8OM4 - chains V and r of the 34 polymer chains in the assembly; structure by electron microscopy, 2.32 A resolution.

== Chain V ==
Name: 37S ribosomal protein PET123, mitochondrial
From: Saccharomyces cerevisiae
UniProt: P17558 (RTPT_YEAST); residues 1-318 here = UniProt positions 1-318
Chain sequence (318 residues; numbered 1 to 318; the number before each row is that of its first residue):
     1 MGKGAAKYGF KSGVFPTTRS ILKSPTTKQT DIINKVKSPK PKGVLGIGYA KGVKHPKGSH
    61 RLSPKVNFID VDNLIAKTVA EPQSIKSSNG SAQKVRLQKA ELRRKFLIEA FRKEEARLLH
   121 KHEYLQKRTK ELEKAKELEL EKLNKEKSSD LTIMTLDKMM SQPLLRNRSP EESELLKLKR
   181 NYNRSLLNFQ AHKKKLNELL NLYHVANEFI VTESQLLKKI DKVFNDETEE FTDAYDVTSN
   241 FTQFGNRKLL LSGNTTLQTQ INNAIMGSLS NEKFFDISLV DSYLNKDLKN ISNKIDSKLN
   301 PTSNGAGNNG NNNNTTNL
Not modelled in the structure: 1, 240-252, 301-318

== Chain r ==
Molecule: 15S mitochondrial rRNA
From: Saccharomyces cerevisiae
Sequence (1647 nucleotides; row label = number of the first residue in the row; note: 2 numbers in that range are skipped by the numbering (no residue carries them; nothing is unmodelled there)):
     1 GUAAAAAAUU UAUAAGAAUA UGAUGUUGGU UCAGAUUAAG CGCUAAAUAA GGACAUGACA
    61 CAUGCGAAUC AUACGUUUAU UAUUGAUAAG AUAAUAAAUA UGUGGUGUAA ACGUGAGUAA
   121 UUUUAUUAGG AAUUAAUGAA CUAUAGAAUA AGCUAAAUAC UUAAUAUAUU AUUAUAUAAA
   181 AAUAAUUUAU AUAAUAAAAA GGAUAUAUAU AUAAUAUAUA UUUAUCUAUA GUCAAGCCAA
   241 UAAUGGUUUA GGUAGUAGGU UUAUUAAGAG UUAAACCUAG CCAACGAUCC AUAAUCGAUA
   301 AUGAAAGUUA GAACGAUCAC GUUGACUCUG AAAUAUAGUC AAUAUCUAUA AGAUACAGCA
   361 GUGAGGAAUA UUGGACAAUG AUCGAAAGAU UGAUCCAGUU ACUUAUUAGG AUGAUAUAUA
   421 AAAAUAUUUU AUUUUAUUUA UAAAUAUUAA AUAUUUAUAA UAAUAAUAAU AAUAAUAUAU
   481 AUAUAUAAAU UGAUUAAAAA UAAAAUCCAU AAAUAAUUAA AAUAAUGAUA UUAAUUACCA
   541 UAUAUAUUUU UAUAUGGAUA UAUAUAUUAA UAAUAAUAUU AAUUUUAUUA UUAUUAAUAA
   601 UAUAUUUUAA UAGUCCUGAC UAAUAUUUGU GCCAGCAGUC GCGGUAACAC AAAGAGGGCG
   661 AGCGUUAAUC AUAAUGGUUU AAAGGAUCCG UAGAAUGAAU UAUAUAUUAU AAUUUAGAGU
   721 UAAUAAAAU
   731 UAAUUAAAGA AUUAUAAUAG UAAAGAUGAA AUAAUAAUAA UAAUUAUAAG ACUAAUAUAU
   791 GUGAAAAUAU UAAUUAAAUA UUAACUGACA UUGAGGGAUU AAAACUAGAG UAGCGAAACG
   851 GAUUCGAUAC CCGUGUAGUU CUAGUAGUAA ACUAUGAAUA CAAUUAUUUA UA
   904 UAUAUAUUAU AUAUAAAUAA UAAAUGAAAA UGAAAGUAUU CCACCUGAAG AGUACGUUAG
   964 CAAUAAUGAA ACUCAAAACA AUAGACGGUU ACAGACUUAA GCAGUGGAGC AUGUUAUUUA
  1024 AUUCGAUAAU CCACGACUAA CCUUACCAUA UUUUGAAUAU UAUAAUAAUU AUUAUAAUUA
  1084 UUAUAUUACA GGCGUUACAU UGUUGUCUUU AGUUCGUGCU GCAAAGUUUU AGAUUAAGUU
  1144 CAUAAACGAA CAAAACUCCA UAUAUAUAAU UUUAAUUAUA UAUAAUUUUA UAUUAUUUAU
  1204 UAAUAUAAAG AAAGGAAUUA AGACAAAUCA UAAUGAUCCU UAUAAUAUGG GUAAUAGACG
  1264 UGCUAUAAUA AAAUGAUAAU AAAAUUAUAU AAAAUAUAUU UAAUUAUAUU UAAUUAAUAA
  1324 UAUAAAACAU UUUAAUUUUU AAUAUAUUUU UUUAUUAUAU AUUAAUAUGA AUUAUAAUCU
  1384 GAAAUUCGAU UAUAUGAAAA AAGAAUUGCU AGUAAUACGU AAAUUAGUAU GUUACGGUGA
  1444 AUAUUCUAAC UGUUUCGCAC UAAUCACUCA UCACGCGUUG AAACAUAUUA UUAUCUUAUU
  1504 AUUUAUAUAA UAUUUUUUAA UAAAUAUUAA UAAUUAUUAA UUUAUAUUUA UUUAUAUCAG
  1564 AAAUAAUAUG AAUUAAUGCG AAGUUGAAAU ACAGUUACCG UAGGGGAACC UGCGGUGGGC
  1624 UUAUAAAUAU CUUAAAUAUU CUUACA
Not modelled in the structure: 1-11, 168-193, 210-215, 423-475, 546-547, 561-602, 764-768, 909-911, 1075-1078, 1529-1536
Metal / ion sites: K+ site 1: U19, G28, G29; K+ site 2: U19, C640, G641, A979; K+ site 3: G22, U985; Mg2+ site 1 near A33 (its only coordinating residue here); K+ site 4: G40, G664, U665; K+ site 5: C54, A55; Mg2+ site 2: A55, U56, G115; K+ site 6: U72, A73, G384, A385; Mg2+ site 3 near A110 (its only coordinating residue here); K+ site 7: G113, U114, C359; K+ site 8: G115, G117, A294; Mg2+ site 4: A116, G117, A294; 55 more Mg2+ sites not listed; 28 more K+ sites not listed

== Interface between chain V and chain r ==
Pairs across the interface - 70 pairs, chain V then chain r:
  Gly2(V) - U299(r)  hydrogen bond to the phosphate
  Gly2(V) - A300(r)  hydrogen bond to the phosphate
  Lys3(V) - A301(r)  base contact
  Lys3(V) - U302(r)  hydrogen bond to the base
  Lys3(V) - G303(r)  hydrogen bond to the base
  Lys3(V) - A306(r)  phosphate contact
  Lys3(V) - G307(r)  hydrogen bond to the base
  Gly4(V) - A298(r)  phosphate contact
  Ala5(V) - A298(r)  sugar contact
  Tyr8(V) - A298(r)  stacking on the base
  Lys11(V) - A298(r)  sugar contact
  Ser12(V) - U299(r)  hydrogen bond to the phosphate
  Gly13(V) - A298(r)  hydrogen bond to the sugar
  Val14(V) - A298(r)  base contact
  Arg19(V) - C233(r)  salt bridge to the phosphate
  Arg19(V) - A234(r)  salt bridge to the phosphate
  Lys23(V) - U232(r)  salt bridge to the phosphate
  Lys23(V) - C233(r)  phosphate contact
  Leu45(V) - U705(r)  base contact
  Lys57(V) - U260(r)  salt bridge to the phosphate
  Lys57(V) - U261(r)  salt bridge to the phosphate
  Gly58(V) - A132(r)  sugar contact
  Ser59(V) - A132(r)  phosphate contact
  His60(V) - A132(r)  salt bridge to the phosphate
  His60(V) - U133(r)  stacking on the base
  Leu62(V) - U133(r)  hydrogen bond to the base
  Ser63(V) - A131(r)  hydrogen bond to the phosphate
  Ser63(V) - U133(r)  base contact
  Pro64(V) - A131(r)  phosphate contact
  Pro64(V) - U133(r)  base contact
  Leu74(V) - G231(r)  sugar contact
  Lys77(V) - A230(r)  sugar contact
  Thr78(V) - A143(r)  sugar contact
  Thr78(V) - A230(r)  hydrogen bond to the sugar
  Thr78(V) - G231(r)  hydrogen bond to the sugar
  Val79(V) - A143(r)  sugar contact
  Ala80(V) - A143(r)  hydrogen bond to the sugar
  Ala80(V) - U144(r)  sugar contact
  Glu81(V) - U144(r)  sugar contact
  Pro82(V) - U144(r)  phosphate contact
  Pro82(V) - A145(r)  phosphate contact
  Gln83(V) - U144(r)  phosphate contact
  Gln83(V) - A145(r)  hydrogen bond to the phosphate
  Ser84(V) - A145(r)  phosphate contact
  Gly90(V) - U221(r)  phosphate contact
  Gly90(V) - U222(r)  phosphate contact
  Ser91(V) - U222(r)  hydrogen bond to the phosphate
  Ala92(V) - U222(r)  hydrogen bond to the phosphate
  Ala92(V) - U223(r)  phosphate contact
  Gln93(V) - U221(r)  hydrogen bond to the phosphate
  Gln93(V) - U222(r)  hydrogen bond to the phosphate
  Arg96(V) - U223(r)  salt bridge to the phosphate
  Ala100(V) - A143(r)  phosphate contact
  Ala100(V) - U144(r)  phosphate contact
  Arg103(V) - U142(r)  hydrogen bond to the phosphate
  Arg103(V) - A143(r)  salt bridge to the phosphate
  Arg104(V) - A143(r)  hydrogen bond to the phosphate
  Arg104(V) - U144(r)  salt bridge to the phosphate
  Leu164(V) - U701(r)  phosphate contact
  Arg168(V) - U714(r)  phosphate contact
  Arg168(V) - U715(r)  salt bridge to the phosphate
  Arg180(V) - A814(r)  phosphate contact
  Arg180(V) - C815(r)  salt bridge to the phosphate
  Asn183(V) - A813(r)  hydrogen bond to the phosphate
  Asn183(V) - A814(r)  hydrogen bond to the phosphate
  Arg184(V) - A813(r)  sugar contact
  Arg184(V) - A814(r)  sugar contact
  Leu187(V) - A813(r)  sugar contact
  Lys194(V) - U724(r)  salt bridge to the phosphate
  Lys194(V) - A725(r)  salt bridge to the phosphate
Also at the interface, not in a pair above, chain V (52 interface residues in all): Ile21, Ser87, Lys99, Leu107, Leu165, Asn167, Asn188, Ala191, Lys195
Also at the interface, not in a pair above, chain r (40 interface residues in all): U229, U308, U700, U713, A722, A723

== Overview ==
Chain V and chain r form an interface of 52 and 40 residues respectively, with 21 hydrogen bonds, 13 salt
bridges and 2 aromatic stacking contacts. Polar contacts include Lys3(V)-U302(r), Lys3(V)-G303(r) and
Lys3(V)-G307(r). U19(r), G28(r) and G29(r) form the K+ site 1.
Here chain V is 37S ribosomal protein PET123, mitochondrial and chain r is 15S mitochondrial rRNA, both from
Saccharomyces cerevisiae. Entry 8OM4 (Small subunit of yeast mitochondrial ribosome) was determined by
electron microscopy, deposited together with 8OM2 and 8OM3.
